6RDB - chains Q and R of the 20 polymer chains in the assembly; structure by electron microscopy, 2.80 A resolution.

[Chain Q]
Protein: epsilon: Polytomella F-ATP synthase epsilon subunit
Source organism: Polytomella sp. Pringsheim 198.80
Sequence (74 residues; row label = number of the first residue in the row):
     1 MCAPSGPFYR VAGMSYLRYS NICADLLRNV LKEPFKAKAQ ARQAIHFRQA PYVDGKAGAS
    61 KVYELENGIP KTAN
Not modelled in the structure: 1-2

[Chain R]
Protein: Mitochondrial ATP synthase subunit delta
Source organism: Polytomella sp. Pringsheim 198.80
Reference sequence: D7P7X6 (D7P7X6_9CHLO); residue numbers follow UniProt; this construct covers 1-199
Sequence (199 residues; each row starts with the number of its first residue):
     1 MFGLKRAVTV GRRFISTSAA RMEAAAPAGP KEFTEVWNKK APSTLIVPEF PSNYTAVKAV
    61 GEGQVHGDAF PVNFYTPHSI LSQAQKDTVV LPGVDGYFGV KASHVPTIAQ LKPGVVELHS
   121 GAESEKFFVS GGFAFVHPNG VTDICVLEAA TLDQVDPAAV KSALAAASAA QPTDEFEQAA
   181 NRAAIELYSA LESAVEAKA
Not modelled in the structure: 1-22

[Interface between chain Q and chain R]
Contacting residue pairs (43; chain Q residue first):
  F8(Q) with A179(R); R182(R)
  Y9(Q) with Q110(R), hydrogen bond
  A12(Q) with E175(R); F176(R); A179(R), hydrophobic
  M14(Q) with F176(R), hydrophobic
  Y16(Q) with G132(R); F133(R)
  R18(Q) with F176(R)
  Y19(Q) with A183(R), hydrophobic; E186(R)
  S20(Q) with G131(R); L147(R)
  N21(Q) with L147(R)
  C23(Q) with S130(R); A183(R), hydrophobic; L187(R)
  A24(Q) with S130(R); L147(R), hydrophobic; E148(R)
  L26(Q) with A184(R), hydrophobic; L187(R), hydrophobic; Y188(R), hydrogen bond (backbone-side chain)
  L27(Q) with F128(R), hydrophobic; E148(R)
  R28(Q) with E148(R), salt bridge
  V30(Q) with V155(R); D156(R), hydrogen bond (backbone-backbone); A159(R); V160(R), hydrophobic; Y188(R), hydrophobic; L191(R), hydrophobic
  L31(Q) with A150(R), hydrophobic; Q154(R); D156(R)
  K32(Q) with Q154(R), hydrogen bond (backbone-backbone)
  F35(Q) with Q154(R)
  R42(Q) with H78(R); E148(R), salt bridge
  K71(Q) with F176(R)
  T72(Q) with F176(R)
  A73(Q) with F176(R)
Interface residues without a listed pair, chain Q (25 interface residues in all): G13, I22, A39
Interface residues without a listed pair, chain R (28 interface residues in all): V129, D153, A180

[Overview]
The interface between chain Q and chain R involves 25 residues on one side and 28 on the other; the contacts
include 4 hydrogen bonds and 2 salt bridges. Among the polar pairs are R28(Q)-E148(R), R42(Q)-E148(R) and
Y9(Q)-Q110(R).
Here chain Q is epsilon: Polytomella F-ATP synthase epsilon subunit and chain R is Mitochondrial ATP synthase
subunit delta, both from Polytomella sp. Pringsheim 198.80. Entry 6RDB (CryoEM structure of Polytomella F-ATP
synthase, Primary rotary state 1, focussed refinement of F1 head and ...) was determined by electron
microscopy (same publication as 6RD4, 6RD5, 6RD6, 6RD7, 6RD8, 6RD9 and 46 further entries).
